PDB entry 8EKJ | X-ray diffraction, 1.54 A resolution | chains C and F of the 3 polymer chains in the assembly

Chain C:
Molecule: 16-nt DNA strand
Sequence (16 nucleotides; each row starts with the number of its first residue):
     1 AATAAATGGA AGTGGG

Chain F:
Molecule: Transcription factor PU.1
Source organism: Homo sapiens
Notes: fragment: ETS-Domain
UniProtKB: P17947 (SPI1_HUMAN); residue numbers follow UniProt; this construct covers 165-270
Amino-acid sequence (106 residues; row label = number of the first residue in the row):
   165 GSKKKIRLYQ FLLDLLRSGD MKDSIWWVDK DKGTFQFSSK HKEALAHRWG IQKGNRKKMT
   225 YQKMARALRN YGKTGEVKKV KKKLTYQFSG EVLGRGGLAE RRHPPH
Unresolved in the structure: 165-168, 260-270
UniProt features mapped onto this chain:
  - DNA-binding region: Ile170 to Ser253 (ETS)
  - binding site (DNA): Lys217, Arg230, Arg233, Lys243
From the paper describing this entry:
  - conformationally variable residues (side-chain flip): Arg233

Chain C / chain F interface:
Pairs across the interface - 17 pairs, chain C then chain F:
  DA4(C) - Ser203(F)  phosphate contact
  DA4(C) - Lys247(F)  phosphate contact
  DA5(C) - Ser203(F)  hydrogen bond to the phosphate
  DA5(C) - Lys206(F)  salt bridge to the phosphate
  DA5(C) - Lys247(F)  salt bridge to the phosphate
  DA5(C) - Leu248(F)  phosphate contact
  DA6(C) - Arg233(F)  sugar contact
  DA6(C) - Lys243(F)  salt bridge to the phosphate
  DA6(C) - Lys247(F)  phosphate contact
  DA6(C) - Leu248(F)  hydrogen bond to the phosphate
  DT7(C) - Gln226(F)  base contact
  DT7(C) - Arg233(F)  salt bridge to the phosphate
  DG8(C) - Arg230(F)  base contact
  DG8(C) - Arg233(F)  salt bridge to the phosphate
  DG9(C) - Arg230(F)  hydrogen bond to the base
  DA10(C) - Arg230(F)  base contact
  DT13(C) - Arg220(F)  sugar contact
Interface residues without a listed pair, chain C (9 interface residues in all): DG14
Interface residues without a listed pair, chain F (11 interface residues in all): Lys245, Lys246

Overview:
9 residues of chain C face 11 of chain F across their interface; the contacts include 3 hydrogen bonds and 5
salt bridges. Polar contacts include DG9(C)-Arg230(F), DA5(C)-Ser203(F) and DA6(C)-Leu248(F). UniProt lists a
DNA-binding region and 4 DNA-binding residues on chain F. The paper reports conformational variability at
Arg233(F).
Chain C is a 16-nt DNA strand and chain F is Transcription factor PU.1 (Homo sapiens); the structure, Human
PU.1 ETS-Domain (165-270) Bound to d(AATAAATGGAAGTGGG), was determined by X-ray diffraction (same publication
as 8E3K, 8E3R, 8E4H, 8E5Y, 8EBH, 8EE9 and 14 further entries).
